Entry 9GUG (X-ray diffraction, 2.70 A resolution); this record covers chain A.

Chain A:
Name: Global nitrogen regulator
Organism: Synechococcus elongatus PCC 7942
UniProtKB: P29283 (NTCA_SYNE7); residue numbers follow UniProt; this construct covers 1-222
Chain sequence (222 residues; numbered 1 to 222; the number before each row is that of its first residue):
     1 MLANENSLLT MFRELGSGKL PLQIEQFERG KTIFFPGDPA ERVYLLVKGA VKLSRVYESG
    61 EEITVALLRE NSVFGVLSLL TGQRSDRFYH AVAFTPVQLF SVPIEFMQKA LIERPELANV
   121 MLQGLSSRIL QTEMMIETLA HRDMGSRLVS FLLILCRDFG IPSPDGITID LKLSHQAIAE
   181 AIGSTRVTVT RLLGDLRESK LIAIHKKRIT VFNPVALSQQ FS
Unresolved in the structure: 1-20, 81-85, 117, 222
What the authors report for this chain:
  - conformationally variable residues (helix shift): Arg142
  - self-association interface (contacts with another copy of this molecule); pairs are residue here / residue on that copy: Arg55-Glu133
  - mutagenesis - V187E: abolished binding to target DNA

Overview:
From the paper: V187E abolishes binding to target DNA; conformational variability at Arg142.
Chain A is Global nitrogen regulator (Synechococcus elongatus PCC 7942); the structure, Crystal structure of
NtcA from S. elongatus in apo form A1, was determined by X-ray diffraction, deposited together with 9GQU,
9GUH, 9GUI, 9GUJ and 9GUK.
